PDB entry 6L2O | X-ray diffraction, 2.20 A resolution | chains B and C of the 3 polymer chains in the assembly

== Chain B ==
Protein: RE_R_Pab1 domain-containing protein
Source organism: Pyrococcus abyssi (strain GE5 / Orsay)
UniProtKB: Q9V2B6 (Q9V2B6_PYRAB); residues 8-226 here = UniProt positions 8-226
Amino-acid sequence (220 residues; row label = number of the first residue in the row):
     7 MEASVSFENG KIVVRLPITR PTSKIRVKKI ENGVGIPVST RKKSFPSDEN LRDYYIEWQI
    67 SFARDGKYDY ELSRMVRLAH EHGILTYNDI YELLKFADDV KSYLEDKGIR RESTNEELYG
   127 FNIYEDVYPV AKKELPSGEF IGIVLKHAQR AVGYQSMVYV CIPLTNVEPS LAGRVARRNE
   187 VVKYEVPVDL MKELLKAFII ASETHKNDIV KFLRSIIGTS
Not modelled in the structure: 12-16, 224-226
Sequence notes: initiating methionine (7); engineered mutation Phe68 (Tyr in Q9V2B6), Ala154 (Lys in Q9V2B6)
What the authors report for this chain:
  - catalytic residues: Asp214 (citing earlier work)
  - binding site for the 23-nt DNA strand (chain C): Arg26, Pro27, Thr28, Lys30, Arg47, Lys48, Arg184
  - mutagenesis - P27G/Y68F, P27G/T28G/K154A, Y68F/K154A: decreased catalytic activity
  - mutagenesis - P27G/T28G/Y68F: abolished catalytic activity
  - mutagenesis - P27G/T28G/Y68F: decreased binding to sequence-specific dsDNA
  - mutagenesis - P27G/T28G/K154A: decreased binding to the sequence-specific probe
  - mutagenesis - P27G/T28G/K154A: decreased binding to the nonspecific probe
  - mutagenesis - Y68F, K154A: decreased catalytic activity (citing earlier work)

== Chain C ==
Molecule: 23-nt DNA strand
Sequence (23 nucleotides; row label = number of the first residue in the row; numbers below 1 keep their minus sign (DC-11 is residue -11)):
   -11 CAGCAGTACT TAAAGTACTG CTG
Not modelled in the structure: -11 to -10, 11

== Chain B / chain C interface ==
Residue-residue contacts (16):
  Thr25(B) - DA0(C)  sugar contact
  Thr25(B) - DA1(C)  hydrogen bond to the phosphate
  Arg26(B) - DA0(C)  hydrogen bond to the phosphate
  Arg26(B) - DA1(C)  salt bridge to the phosphate
  Pro27(B) - DT-1(C)  phosphate contact
  Pro27(B) - DA0(C)  sugar contact
  Thr28(B) - DT-2(C)  base contact
  Ser45(B) - DT-1(C)  sugar contact
  Ser45(B) - DA0(C)  phosphate contact
  Thr46(B) - DA0(C)  hydrogen bond to the phosphate
  Arg47(B) - DA0(C)  hydrogen bond to the phosphate
  Arg47(B) - DA1(C)  salt bridge to the phosphate
  Lys48(B) - DA0(C)  phosphate contact
  Arg184(B) - DA1(C)  phosphate contact
  Arg184(B) - DA2(C)  salt bridge to the phosphate
  Asn185(B) - DA1(C)  hydrogen bond to the phosphate
Interface residues without a listed pair, chain B (11 interface residues in all): Val44

== In short ==
The interface between chain B and chain C involves 11 residues on one side and 5 on the other, with 5 hydrogen
bonds and 3 salt bridges. Among the polar pairs are Thr25(B)-DA1(C), Arg26(B)-DA0(C) and Thr46(B)-DA0(C). The
paper reports the catalytic residue Asp214(B); P27G/Y68F, P27G/T28G/K154A and Y68F/K154A of chain B, among
others, reduce catalytic activity; 6 substitutions were tested in all.
Chain B is RE_R_Pab1 domain-containing protein (Pyrococcus abyssi (strain GE5 / Orsay)) and chain C is a 23-nt
DNA strand; the structure, Crystal structure of the R.PabI(Y68F-K154A)-dsDNA(GTAC-5bp-GTAC) complex, was
determined by X-ray diffraction, deposited together with 6L2N and 6M3L.
